3AP4 - chain A; structure by X-ray diffraction, 2.33 A resolution.

# Chain A
Protein: Galectin-8
From: Homo sapiens
Notes: fragment: N-terminal carbohydrate recognition domain
UniProtKB: O00214 (LEG8_HUMAN); residue numbers follow UniProt; this construct covers 1-154
Amino-acid sequence (154 residues; each row starts with the number of its first residue):
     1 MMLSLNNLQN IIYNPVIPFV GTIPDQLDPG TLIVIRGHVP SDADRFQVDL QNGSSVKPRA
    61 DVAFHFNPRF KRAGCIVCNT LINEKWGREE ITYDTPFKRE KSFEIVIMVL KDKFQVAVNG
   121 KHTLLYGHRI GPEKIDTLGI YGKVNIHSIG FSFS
Disordered / not traced: 1-7, 154
From the paper describing this entry:
  - binding site for beta-D-galactopyranose: Arg45, Gln47, Arg59, His65, Asn67, Arg69, Asn79, Trp86, Glu89
  - specificity-determining residues: Arg45
  - mutagenesis - R45A, Q47A, R59A: unchanged binding to Lac-O-pNP
  - binding site for alpha-D-glucopyranose: Glu89
  - mutagenesis - R45A, Q47A, R59A: decreased binding to Sialpha2->3Lac
  - mutagenesis - R45A, Q47A, R59A: decreased binding to Sialpha2->3Gal-core2-O-pNP
  - mutagenesis - R59A: decreased binding to SO3->3LNT
  - mutagenesis - R45A, Q47A: abolished binding to SO3->3LNT
  - specificity-determining residues: Arg59 (proposed by the authors, not directly observed)

# Overview
The paper reports a binding site for beta-D-galactopyranose at Arg45, Gln47 and Arg59 among others; R45A, Q47A
and R59A reduce binding to Sialpha2->3Lac.
Chain A is Galectin-8 (Homo sapiens); the structure, Crystal structure of the galectin-8 N-terminal
carbohydrate recognition domain in complex with lactose, was determined by X-ray diffraction (same publication
as 3AP9, 3AP5, 3AP6 and 3AP7).
